PDB entry 2JJ1 | X-ray diffraction, 2.70 A resolution | chains B and G of the 7 polymer chains in the assembly

# Chain B
Molecule: ATP synthase subunit alpha heart isoform
Source organism: Bos taurus
Notes: EC 3.6.1.34
UniProtKB: P19483 (ATPA_BOVIN); residues 2-510 here correspond to UniProt positions 45-553 (UniProt number = residue number + 43)
Sequence (510 residues; row label = number of the first residue in the row):
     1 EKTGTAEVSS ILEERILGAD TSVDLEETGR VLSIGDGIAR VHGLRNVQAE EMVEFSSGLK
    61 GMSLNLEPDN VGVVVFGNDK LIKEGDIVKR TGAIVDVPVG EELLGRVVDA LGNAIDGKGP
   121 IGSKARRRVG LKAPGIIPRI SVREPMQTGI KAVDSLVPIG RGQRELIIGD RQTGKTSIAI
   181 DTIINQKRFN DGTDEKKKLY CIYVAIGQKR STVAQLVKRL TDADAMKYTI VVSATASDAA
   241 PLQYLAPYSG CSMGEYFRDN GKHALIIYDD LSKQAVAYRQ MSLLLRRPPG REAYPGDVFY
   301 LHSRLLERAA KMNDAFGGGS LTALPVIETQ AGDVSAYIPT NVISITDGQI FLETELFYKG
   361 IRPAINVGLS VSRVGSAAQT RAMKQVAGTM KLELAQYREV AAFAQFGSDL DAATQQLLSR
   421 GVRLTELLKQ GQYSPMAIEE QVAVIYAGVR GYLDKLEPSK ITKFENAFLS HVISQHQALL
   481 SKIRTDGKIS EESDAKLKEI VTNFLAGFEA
Unresolved in the structure: 1-22, 402-409, 510
UniProt features mapped onto this chain:
  - binding site (ATP): Gln-172, Gly-174, Lys-175, Thr-176, Ser-177, Gln-430, Gln-432
  - binding site (Mg(2+)): Thr-176, Asp-269
  - site: Ser-370 (Required for activity)
  - modified residue: Ser-10 (Phosphoserine), Ser-22 (Phosphoserine), Ser-33 (Phosphoserine), Ser-63 (Phosphoserine), Lys-80 (N6-acetyllysine), Lys-83 (N6-acetyllysine), Lys-89 (N6-acetyllysine), Thr-91 (Phosphothreonine), Lys-118 (N6-acetyllysine), Ser-123 (Phosphoserine), Lys-124 (N6-acetyllysine), Ser-141 (Phosphoserine), Arg-161 (Omega-N-methylarginine), Lys-187 (N6-acetyllysine), Lys-196 (N6-acetyllysine), Lys-197 (N6-acetyllysine), Lys-218 (N6-acetyllysine), Lys-262 (N6-acetyllysine), Lys-384 (N6-acetyllysine), Lys-391 (N6-acetyllysine) and 5 more in UniProt
  - glycosylation: Ser-33 (O-linked (GlcNAc) serine)
Bound ions: Mg2+: Thr-176 (together with AMP-PNP)
Small-molecule neighbours:
  - AMP-PNP (ANP; phosphoaminophosphonic acid-adenylate ester), molecule 1: Asp-170, Arg-171, Gln-172, Thr-173, Gly-174, Lys-175, Thr-176, Ser-177, Glu-328, Phe-357, Arg-362, Pro-363, Gln-430, Gly-431, Gln-432
  - AMP-PNP (ANP), molecule 2: Ile-343, Ser-344, Val-371, Arg-373
  - piceatannol (PIT): Arg-291, Glu-292, Ala-293

# Chain G
Molecule: ATP synthase gamma chain
Source organism: Bos taurus
Notes: EC 3.6.1.34
UniProtKB: P05631 (ATPG_BOVIN); residues 1-272 here correspond to UniProt positions 26-297 (UniProt number = residue number + 25)
Sequence (272 residues; numbered 1 to 272; the number before each row is that of its first residue):
     1 ATLKDITRRL KSIKNIQKIT KSMKMVAAAK YARAERELKP ARVYGVGSLA LYEKADIKTP
    61 EDKKKHLIIG VSSDRGLCGA IHSSVAKQMK SEAANLAAAG KEVKIIGVGD KIRSILHRTH
   121 SDQFLVTFKE VGRRPPTFGD ASVIALELLN SGYEFDEGSI IFNRFRSVIS YKTEEKPIFS
   181 LDTISSAESM SIYDDIDADV LRNYQEYSLA NIIYYSLKES TTSEQSARMT AMDNASKNAS
   241 EMIDKLTLTF NRTRQAVITK ELIEIISGAA AL
Unresolved in the structure: 48-71, 90-105, 116-128, 141-160, 174-205
UniProt features mapped onto this chain:
  - modified residue: Lys-14 (N6-acetyllysine), Lys-24 (N6-succinyllysine), Lys-30 (N6-acetyllysine), Lys-90 (N6-acetyllysine), Ser-121 (Phosphoserine), Lys-129 (N6-acetyllysine), Lys-172 (N6-acetyllysine), Lys-245 (N6-succinyllysine)
Small-molecule neighbours: piceatannol (PIT): Ala-256, Thr-259, Lys-260, Ile-263, Glu-264

# How chain B and chain G interact
Contacting residue pairs - 5 pairs, chain B then chain G:
  Pro-289(B) / Ile-263(G)
  Gly-290(B) / Ile-263(G)
  Ala-293(B) / Thr-259(G)
  Ala-331(B) / Leu-248(G)  hydrophobic
  Asp-333(B) / Arg-252(G)
Interface residues without a listed pair, chain B (6 interface residues in all): Glu-292

# Overview
6 residues of chain B face 4 of chain G across their interface. Piceatannol is bound between chain B and chain
G. Chain B binds AMP-PNP. Curated annotation (UniProt) lists 7 ATP-binding residues and Mg2+-binding residues
Thr-176(B) and Asp-269(B) on chain B.
Here chain B is ATP synthase subunit alpha heart isoform and chain G is ATP synthase gamma chain, both from
Bos taurus. Entry 2JJ1 (The Structure of F1-ATPase inhibited by piceatannol) was determined by X-ray
diffraction together with 2JIZ and 2JJ2 from the same study.
